7Z4A - chains E and U of the 25 polymer chains in the assembly; structure by electron microscopy, 4.60 A resolution (low resolution: residue-level contacts below are approximate; hydrogen-bond / salt-bridge calls are withheld).

# Chain E (and U)
Protein: Major head protein
Organism: Escherichia phage vB_EcoP_SU10
Notes: chain U of this document is another copy of the same molecule, construct and numbering; everything in this record applies to it too
UniProtKB: A0A0B4N1Q7 (A0A0B4N1Q7_9CAUD); numbering as in UniProt (aligned over 1-352)
Sequence (352 residues; each row starts with the number of its first residue):
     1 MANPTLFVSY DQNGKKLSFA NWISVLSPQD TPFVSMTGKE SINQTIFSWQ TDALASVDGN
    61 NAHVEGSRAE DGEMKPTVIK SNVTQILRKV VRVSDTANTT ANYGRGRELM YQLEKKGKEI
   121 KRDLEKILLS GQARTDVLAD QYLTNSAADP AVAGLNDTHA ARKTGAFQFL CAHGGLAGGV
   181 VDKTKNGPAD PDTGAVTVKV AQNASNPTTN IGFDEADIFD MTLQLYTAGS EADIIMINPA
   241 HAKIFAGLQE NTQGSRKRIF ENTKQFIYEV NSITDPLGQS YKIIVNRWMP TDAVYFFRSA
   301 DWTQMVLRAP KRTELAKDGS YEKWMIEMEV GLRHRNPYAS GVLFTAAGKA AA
Unresolved in the structure: 1-2, 349-352

# Interface between chain E and chain U
Pairs across the interface (29; chain E residue first):
  Asn3(E) - Glu73(U)
  Asn3(E) - Met74(U)
  Pro4(E) - Glu73(U)
  Pro4(E) - Met74(U)
  Pro4(E) - Pro76(U)
  Thr5(E) - Gly72(U)
  Phe7(E) - Met74(U)
  Asn13(E) - Pro76(U)
  Asn13(E) - Thr77(U)
  Asn13(E) - Ile79(U)
  Gly14(E) - Gln50(U)
  Gly14(E) - Ile79(U)
  Leu17(E) - Asn145(U)
  Phe19(E) - Asn145(U)
  Asp95(E) - Arg308(U)
  Thr96(E) - Ile86(U)
  Thr96(E) - Arg162(U)
  Thr96(E) - Arg308(U)
  Thr96(E) - Glu329(U)
  Thr99(E) - Asn43(U)
  Thr99(E) - Leu307(U)
  Thr100(E) - Asn43(U)
  Thr100(E) - Gln44(U)
  Ala101(E) - Asn43(U)
  Ala316(E) - Ala316(U)
  Lys317(E) - Glu314(U)
  Gly319(E) - Leu315(U)
  Ser320(E) - Arg308(U)
  Ser320(E) - Glu327(U)
Other interface residues (no listed pair), chain E (20 interface residues in all): Leu6, Asn102, Asp318
Other interface residues (no listed pair), chain U (22 interface residues in all): Asp71, Thr313, Lys323

# Summary
20 residues of chain E face 22 of chain U across their interface.
Chain E and chain U are both Major head protein (Escherichia phage vB_EcoP_SU10); the structure, Bacteriophage
SU10 tail and bottom part of the capsid (C1), was determined by electron microscopy (same publication as 7Z47
and 7Z4F).
